8WGH - chains H and L of the 18 polymer chains in the assembly; structure by electron microscopy, 2.40 A resolution.

== Chain H ==
Name: Photosystem I reaction center subunit VI
Source organism: Fittonia albivenis
Sequence (145 residues; each row starts with the number of its first residue):
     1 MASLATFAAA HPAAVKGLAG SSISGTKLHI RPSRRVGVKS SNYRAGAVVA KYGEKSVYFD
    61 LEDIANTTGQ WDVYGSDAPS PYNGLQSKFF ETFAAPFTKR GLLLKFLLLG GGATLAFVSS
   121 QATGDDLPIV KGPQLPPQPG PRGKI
Unresolved in the structure: 1-55

== Chain L ==
Name: Photosystem I reaction center subunit XI
Source organism: Fittonia albivenis
Sequence (217 residues; each row starts with the number of its first residue):
     1 MATSTMASLG QQQLASSLCP SFSRLPTPKG ISAAPFTFSR RRTSIIKASV VPEKPTYQVI
    61 QPINGDPFIG SLETPITSSP LIAWYLSNLP GYRTAVDPLL RGIEVGLAHG YLLVGPFVIT
   121 GPLRNAPNHG AVGSLGAAGL IVILSITLTM YGIASFKEGD PSTAPSLTLT GRKKVPDPLQ
   181 TADGWARFTG GFFFGGISGV IWAYFLLYVL DLPYFVK
Unresolved in the structure: 1-55

== Chain H / chain L interface ==
Pairs across the interface - 62 pairs, chain H then chain L:
  Y58(H) - G65(L)  hydrogen bond (side chain-backbone)
  Y58(H) - D66(L)
  Y58(H) - P67(L)
  A65(H) - L167(L)  hydrophobic
  N66(H) - L167(L)
  T67(H) - D66(L)
  T67(H) - I69(L)
  T68(H) - I69(L)
  Q70(H) - P165(L)
  Q70(H) - L167(L)
  W71(H) - N64(L)
  W71(H) - P165(L)
  W71(H) - L167(L)
  W71(H) - T168(L)
  D72(H) - T94(L)
  D72(H) - P165(L)
  D72(H) - L167(L)  hydrogen bond (backbone-backbone)
  D72(H) - K174(L)  salt bridge
  V73(H) - L169(L)  hydrophobic
  Y74(H) - T77(L)  hydrogen bond (side chain-backbone)
  Y74(H) - L86(L)
  Y74(H) - S87(L)  hydrogen bond (backbone-side chain)
  Y74(H) - Y92(L)
  G75(H) - Y92(L)
  G75(H) - K174(L)
  S76(H) - S87(L)
  S76(H) - Y92(L)  hydrogen bond (backbone-backbone)
  S76(H) - R93(L)
  S76(H) - T94(L)  hydrogen bond (backbone-backbone)
  S76(H) - A95(L)
  D77(H) - A95(L)
  A78(H) - A95(L)
  S80(H) - V96(L)
  P81(H) - R93(L)
  Y82(H) - L100(L)  hydrophobic
  Y82(H) - E104(L)  hydrogen bond
  S87(H) - L100(L)
  F90(H) - I103(L)  hydrophobic
  F90(H) - F194(L)  hydrophobic
  E91(H) - D97(L)
  E91(H) - L99(L)
  F93(H) - F194(L)
  A94(H) - L99(L)  hydrophobic
  F97(H) - G190(L)
  F97(H) - F193(L)  hydrophobic
  F97(H) - F194(L)  hydrophobic
  T98(H) - L99(L)
  T98(H) - A186(L)
  T98(H) - R187(L)
  R100(H) - T149(L)
  R100(H) - G152(L)  hydrogen bond (side chain-backbone)
  R100(H) - I153(L)
  R100(H) - F156(L)  hydrogen bond (side chain-backbone)
  R100(H) - A182(L)
  L103(H) - T149(L)
  L103(H) - T189(L)
  L104(H) - T149(L)
  L107(H) - V142(L)
  L107(H) - S145(L)
  L107(H) - I146(L)  hydrophobic
  L108(H) - I146(L)  hydrophobic
  D126(H) - L123(L)
Other interface residues (no listed pair), chain H (33 interface residues in all): D63, G69, D125
Other interface residues (no listed pair), chain L (46 interface residues in all): I63, A83, P90, R101, M150, E158, G171, R172

== Summary ==
33 residues of chain H and 46 residues of chain L are in contact, with 9 hydrogen bonds and 1 salt bridge.
Polar contacts include D72(H)-K174(L), Y58(H)-G65(L) and Y74(H)-T77(L).
Here chain H is Photosystem I reaction center subunit VI and chain L is Photosystem I reaction center subunit
XI, both from Fittonia albivenis. Entry 8WGH (Cryo-EM structure of the red-shifted Fittonia albivenis
PSI-LHCI) was determined by electron microscopy.
